Entry 5WNQ (X-ray diffraction, 3.50 A resolution); this record covers chains A and O of the 21 polymer chains in the assembly.

Chain A:
Molecule: 16S Ribosomal RNA rRNA
From: Thermus thermophilus HB8
Sequence (1522 nucleotides; row label = number of the first residue in the row; note: 42 numbers in that range are skipped by the numbering (no residue carries them; nothing is unmodelled there); a row labelled like 190A-190L holds insertion residues (190A, then the next letters in order); numbering starts at 0):
     0 UUUGUUGGAG AGUUUGAUCC UGGCUCAGGG UGAACGCUGG CGGCGUGCCU AAGACAUGCA
    60 AGUCGUGCGG G
    73 CCGCGGGGUU UU
    88 ACUCCG
    95 UGGUC
   101 AGCGGCGGAC GGGUGAGUAA CGCGUGGGU
  129A G
   130 ACCUACCCGG AAGAGGGGGA CAACCCGGGG AAACUCGGGC UAAUCCCCCA UGUGGACCCG
   190 C
190A-190L CCCUUGGGGUGU
   191 GUCCAAAGGG CUUU
   216 GCCCGCUUCC GGAUGGGCCC GCGUCCCAUC AGCUAGUUGG UGGGGUAAUG GCCCACCAAG
   276 GCGACGACGG GUAGCCGGUC UGAGAGGAUG GCCGGCCACA GGGGCACUGA GACACGGGCC
   336 CCACUCCUAC GGGAGGCAGC AGUUAGGAAU CUUCCGCAAU GGGCGCAAGC CUGACGGAGC
   396 GACGCCGCUU GGAGGAAGAA GCCCUUCGGG GUGUAAACUC CUGAA
   442 CCCGGGACGA AACCCCCGAC GA
   474 GGGGACUGAC GGUACCGGG
   494 GUAAUAGCGC CGGCCAACUC CGUGCCAGCA GCCGCGGUAA UACGGAGGGC GCGAGCGUUA
   554 CCCGGAUUCA CUGGGCGUAA AGGGCGUGUA GGCGGCCUGG GGCGUCCCAU GUGAAAGACC
   614 ACGGCUCAAC CGUGGGGGAG CGUGGGAUAC GCUCAGGCUA GACGGUGGGA GAGGGUGGUG
   674 GAAUUCCCGG AGUAGCGGUG AAAUGCGCAG AUACCGGGAG GAACGCCGAU GGCGAAGGCA
   734 GCCACCUGGU CCACCCGUGA CGCUGAGGCG CGAAAGCGUG GGGAGCAAAC CGGAUUAGAU
   794 ACCCGGGUAG UCCACGCCCU AAACGAUGCG CGCUAGGUCU CUGGGUCU
   848 CCUGGGGGCC GAAGCUAACG CGUUAAGCGC GCCGCCUGGG GAGUACGGCC GCAAGGCUGA
   908 AACUCAAAGG AAUUGACGGG GGCCCGCACA AGCGGUGGAG CAUGUGGUUU AAUUCGAAGX
   968 AACGCGAAGA ACCUUACCAG GCCUUGACAU GCUAGG
 1003A G
  1004 AACCCGGGUG AAAGCCUGGG GUGCCCC
1030A-1030D GCGA
  1031 GGGGAGCCCU AGCACAGGUG CUGCAUGGCC GUCGUCAGCU CGUGCCGUGA GGUGUUGGGU
  1091 UAAGUCCCGC AACGAGCGCA ACCCCCGCCG UUAGUUGCCA GCGGUUCGGC CGGGCACUCU
  1151 AACGGGACUG CCCGCGAAA
  1171 GCGGGAGGAA GGAGGGGACG ACGUCUGGUC AGCAUGGCCC UUACGGCCUG GGCGACACAC
  1231 GUGCUACAAU GCCCACUACA AAGCGAUGCC ACCCGGCAAC GGGGAGCUAA UCGCAAAAAG
  1291 GUGGGCCCAG UUCGGAUUGG GGUCUGCAAC CCGACCCCAU GAAGCCGGAA UCGCUAGUAA
  1351 UCGCGGAUCA G
 1361A C
  1362 CAUGCCGCGG UGAAUACGUU CCCGGGCCUU GUACACACXG CCXGUXACGC CAUGGGAGCG
  1422 GGCUCUACCC GAAGUCGCCG GG
  1446 AGCCUACGGG
  1459 CAGGCGCCGA GGGUAGGGCC CGUGACUGGG GCGAAGUCGU AACAAGGUAG CUGUACCGGA
  1519 AGGUGCGGCU GGAUCCACUC CUUUCU
Unresolved in the structure: 0-4, 1534-1538
Construct notes: conflict C1534 (A132811 in 55771382), A1535 (C132812 in 55771382)
Modified positions: PSU (pseudouridine-5'-monophosphate) at position 516, 7MG (7N-methyl-8-hydroguanosine-5'-monophosphate) at position 527, M2G (N2-dimethylguanosine-5'-monophosphate) at position 966, 5MC (5-methylcytidine-5'-monophosphate) at position 967, 2MG (2N-methylguanosine-5'-monophosphate) at position 1207, 5MC (5-methylcytidine-5'-monophosphate) at position 1400, 4OC (4n,o2'-methylcytidine-5'-monophosphate) at position 1402, 5MC (5-methylcytidine-5'-monophosphate) at position 1404, 5MC (5-methylcytidine-5'-monophosphate) at position 1407, UR3 (3-methyluridine-5'-monophoshate) at position 1498, MA6 (6N-dimethyladenosine-5'-monophoshate) at position 1518, MA6 (6N-dimethyladenosine-5'-monophoshate) at position 1519, PSU (pseudouridine-5'-monophosphate) at position 1540, PSU (pseudouridine-5'-monophosphate) at position 1541
Covalently attached groups: covalent link U82/5MC_1400
Ion coordination: Mg2+ site 1 near U5 (its only coordinating residue here); Mg2+ site 2 near G21 (its only coordinating residue here); Mg2+ site 3 near C48 (its only coordinating residue here); Mg2+ site 4: A59, U387; Mg2+ site 5: G61, G105; Mg2+ site 6: A88, C89; Mg2+ site 7 near C89 (its only coordinating residue here); Mg2+ site 8 near C92 (its only coordinating residue here); Mg2+ site 9 near G107 (its only coordinating residue here); Mg2+ site 10 near G111 (its only coordinating residue here); Mg2+ site 11 near G117 (its only coordinating residue here); Mg2+ site 12: C121, G124, U125; 90 more Mg2+ sites not listed

Chain O:
Molecule: 30S ribosomal protein S15
From: Thermus thermophilus (strain HB8 / ATCC 27634 / DSM 579)
Reference sequence: Q5SJ76 (RS15_THET8); numbering as in UniProt (aligned over 2-88)
Amino-acid sequence (87 residues; each row starts with the number of its first residue):
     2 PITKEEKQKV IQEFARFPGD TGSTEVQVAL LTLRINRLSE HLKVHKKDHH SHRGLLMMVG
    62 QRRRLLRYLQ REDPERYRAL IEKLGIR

Interface between chain A and chain O:
Residue-residue contacts (69; chain A residue first):
  G579(A) with Arg-54(O), hydrogen bond to the phosphate
  U580(A) with Arg-54(O), salt bridge to the phosphate; Leu-57(O), sugar contact; Met-58(O), sugar contact
  G581(A) with Gly-61(O), phosphate contact; Arg-64(O), hydrogen bond to the phosphate
  U582(A) with Arg-64(O), salt bridge to the phosphate; Arg-68(O), salt bridge to the phosphate
  C656(A) with Gln-28(O), hydrogen bond to the sugar; Gln-62(O), sugar contact
  G657(A) with Thr-22(O), hydrogen bond to the base; Gly-23(O), sugar contact; Gln-28(O), sugar contact
  G658(A) with Lys-8(O), salt bridge to the phosphate; Gln-9(O), phosphate contact; Ile-12(O), phosphate contact; Thr-22(O), sugar contact; Leu-31(O), phosphate contact
  U659(A) with Lys-8(O), salt bridge to the phosphate; Gln-9(O), hydrogen bond to the phosphate
  G660(A) with Lys-5(O), salt bridge to the phosphate
  G666(A) with His-51(O), sugar contact; Ser-52(O), base contact
  G667(A) with His-42(O), base contact; Asp-49(O), hydrogen bond to the base; His-50(O), sugar contact; His-51(O), sugar contact
  G668(A) with His-46(O), sugar contact; Lys-48(O), sugar contact; Asp-49(O), sugar contact
  U669(A) with His-46(O), sugar contact; Lys-48(O), salt bridge to the phosphate
  A728(A) with Arg-54(O), salt bridge to the phosphate
  A729(A) with His-51(O), hydrogen bond to the base
  G730(A) with His-51(O), hydrogen bond to the base
  C739(A) with His-42(O), hydrogen bond to the sugar
  U740(A) with Pro-2(O), phosphate contact; His-42(O), sugar contact; Ser-52(O), hydrogen bond to the sugar
  G741(A) with Arg-35(O), salt bridge to the phosphate; Leu-39(O), sugar contact; His-51(O), sugar contact; Ser-52(O), sugar contact; Gly-55(O), sugar contact
  G742(A) with Arg-35(O), salt bridge to the phosphate; Met-58(O), sugar contact; Met-59(O), phosphate contact
  C749(A) with Thr-22(O), base contact
  G750(A) with Phe-18(O), phosphate contact; Asp-21(O), hydrogen bond to the sugar; Thr-22(O), hydrogen bond to the sugar; Gly-23(O), hydrogen bond to the base; Ser-24(O), sugar contact; Gln-28(O), base contact
  U751(A) with Phe-18(O), phosphate contact; Gly-23(O), sugar contact; Ser-24(O), sugar contact; Thr-25(O), sugar contact
  G752(A) with Tyr-69(O), hydrogen bond to the phosphate
  A753(A) with Tyr-69(O), hydrogen bond to the phosphate
  C754(A) with Arg-65(O), sugar contact; Leu-66(O), sugar contact; Tyr-69(O), sugar contact; Arg-72(O), salt bridge to the phosphate
  G755(A) with Arg-65(O), phosphate contact
  C764(A) with His-50(O), phosphate contact
  G765(A) with His-50(O), phosphate contact
  A807(A) with Lys-48(O), salt bridge to the phosphate
  C808(A) with Lys-48(O), salt bridge to the phosphate
Interface residues without a listed pair, chain A (34 interface residues in all): G727, C756, G763
Interface residues without a listed pair, chain O (37 interface residues in all): His-53, Glu-73

In short:
34 residues of chain A face 37 of chain O across their interface, with 15 hydrogen bonds and 13 salt bridges.
Polar contacts include G657(A)/Thr-22(O), G667(A)/Asp-49(O) and A729(A)/His-51(O). A59(A) and U387(A) form the
Mg2+ site 4. G61(A) and G105(A) coordinate Mg2+ site 5.
Chain A is 16S Ribosomal RNA rRNA (Thermus thermophilus HB8) and chain O is 30S ribosomal protein S15 (Thermus
thermophilus (strain HB8 / ATCC 27634 / DSM 579)); the structure, Crystal Structure of 30S ribosomal subunit
from Thermus thermophilus, was determined by X-ray diffraction, deposited together with 5WNP, 5WNR, 5WNS,
5WNT, 5WNU and 5WNV.
